Entry 8QEV (X-ray diffraction, 1.55 A resolution); this record covers chains A and C of the 3 polymer chains in the assembly.

# Chain A (and C)
Molecule: Ornithine transcarbamylase, chloroplastic
From: Arabidopsis thaliana
Notes: EC 2.1.3.3; chain C of this document is another copy of the same molecule, construct and numbering; everything in this record applies to it too
UniProtKB: O50039 (OTC_ARATH); numbering as in UniProt (aligned over 54-375)
Amino-acid sequence (324 residues; row label = number of the first residue in the row):
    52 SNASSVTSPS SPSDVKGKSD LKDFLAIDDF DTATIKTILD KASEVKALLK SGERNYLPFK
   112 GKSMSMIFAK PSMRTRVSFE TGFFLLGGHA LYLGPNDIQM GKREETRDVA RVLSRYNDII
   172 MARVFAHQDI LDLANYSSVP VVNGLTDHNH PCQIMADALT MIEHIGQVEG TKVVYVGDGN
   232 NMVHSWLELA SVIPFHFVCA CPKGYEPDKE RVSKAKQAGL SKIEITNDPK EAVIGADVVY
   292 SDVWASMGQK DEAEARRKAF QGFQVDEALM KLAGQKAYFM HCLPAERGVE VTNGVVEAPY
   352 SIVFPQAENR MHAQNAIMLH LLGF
Unresolved in the structure: 52-71, 297-303 (chain C: 52-71, 296-303)
Sequence notes: expression tag (52-53)
Bound ions: Na+ near Asp169 (its only coordinating residue here)
Residues lining bound ligands: phosphoric acid mono(formamide)ester (CP): Pro122, Ser123, Met124, Arg125, Thr126, Arg174, His201, Gln204, Cys333, Leu334, Pro335, Arg361
Swiss-Prot annotation at these positions:
  - active site: Cys333 (Proton acceptor)
  - binding site (carbamoyl phosphate): Ser123 to Thr126, Arg174, His201, Gln204, Cys333, Leu334, Arg361
  - binding site (L-ornithine): Asn232, Asp293, Ser297, Met298
  - modified residue: Ala54 (N-acetylalanine)
What the authors report for this chain:
  - binding site for phosphoric acid mono(formamide)ester: Ser123 to Thr126, Arg154, Arg174, His201, Gln204, Cys333, Leu334, Arg361
  - catalytic residues: Ser297 to Gly299 (proposed by the authors, not directly observed)

# Chain A / chain C interface
Contacting residue pairs (56):
  Arg105(A) - Gly112(C)  hydrogen bond (side chain-backbone)
  Pro122(A) - Asn147(C)
  Pro122(A) - Asp148(C)
  Pro122(A) - Gln150(C)
  Pro122(A) - Arg154(C)
  Ser123(A) - Asp148(C)  hydrogen bond (backbone-backbone)
  Ser123(A) - Ile149(C)
  Met124(A) - Ile149(C)  hydrophobic
  Met124(A) - Arg154(C)
  Met124(A) - Glu155(C)
  Met124(A) - Val160(C)  hydrophobic
  Met124(A) - Val163(C)  hydrophobic
  Met124(A) - Leu164(C)  hydrophobic
  Arg125(A) - Arg154(C)
  Arg125(A) - Glu155(C)  salt bridge
  Arg125(A) - Val163(C)
  Arg125(A) - Tyr167(C)
  Arg127(A) - Tyr143(C)  hydrogen bond (side chain-backbone)
  Arg127(A) - Leu144(C)
  Arg127(A) - Asp148(C)  salt bridge
  Val128(A) - Ser116(C)
  Val128(A) - Leu142(C)  hydrophobic
  Val128(A) - Leu144(C)  hydrophobic
  Val128(A) - Leu164(C)  hydrophobic
  Val128(A) - Tyr167(C)  hydrophobic
  Val128(A) - Asn168(C)
  Ser129(A) - Tyr167(C)
  Glu131(A) - His140(C)  salt bridge
  Glu131(A) - Leu142(C)
  Thr132(A) - Ser114(C)
  Thr132(A) - Leu142(C)
  Thr132(A) - Tyr167(C)
  Thr132(A) - Asn168(C)  hydrogen bond
  Phe135(A) - Gly112(C)
  Phe135(A) - Lys113(C)
  Phe135(A) - His140(C)
  Leu136(A) - Gly112(C)
  Tyr143(A) - Asp148(C)  hydrogen bond
  Pro335(A) - Arg154(C)
  Pro335(A) - Glu155(C)
  Arg338(A) - Glu156(C)  salt bridge
  Arg338(A) - Arg158(C)
  Arg338(A) - Asp159(C)  salt bridge
  Arg338(A) - Arg162(C)
  Asn344(A) - Arg158(C)  hydrogen bond
  Glu348(A) - Arg158(C)  salt bridge
  Glu348(A) - Arg162(C)  salt bridge
  Phe355(A) - Asp159(C)
  Phe355(A) - Arg162(C)
  Phe355(A) - Val163(C)  hydrophobic
  Phe355(A) - Arg166(C)
  Pro356(A) - Arg166(C)
  Ala358(A) - Tyr167(C)  hydrogen bond (backbone-side chain)
  Glu359(A) - Arg166(C)  salt bridge
  Glu359(A) - Tyr167(C)
  Arg361(A) - Tyr167(C)
Interface residues without a listed pair, chain A (25 interface residues in all): Arg174, Leu334, Met362
Interface residues without a listed pair, chain C (26 interface residues in all): Gly139, Ala141

# In short
The interface between chain A and chain C involves 25 residues on one side and 26 on the other, with 7
hydrogen bonds and 8 salt bridges. Among the polar pairs are Arg125(A)-Glu155(C), Arg127(A)-Asp148(C) and
Glu131(A)-His140(C). The paper reports the catalytic residue Ser297(A); a binding site for phosphoric acid
mono(formamide)ester at Ser123(A), Arg154(A) and Arg174(A) among others.
Both chains are Ornithine transcarbamylase, chloroplastic (Arabidopsis thaliana). Entry 8QEV (Crystal
structure of ornithine transcarbamylase from Arabidopsis thaliana (AtOTC) in complex with carbamoyl phosphate)
was determined by X-ray diffraction together with 8QEU from the same study.
